2NZX - chains A and B; structure by X-ray diffraction, 1.90 A resolution.

Chain A (and B):
Name: Alpha1,3-fucosyltransferase
From: Helicobacter pylori
Notes: EC 2.4.1.152; fragment: C-termincal truncated domain; chain B of this document is another copy of the same molecule, construct and numbering; everything in this record applies to it too
UniProtKB: O30511 (O30511_HELPY); residue numbers follow UniProt; this construct covers 1-363
Sequence (371 residues; numbered 1 to 371; the number before each row is that of its first residue):
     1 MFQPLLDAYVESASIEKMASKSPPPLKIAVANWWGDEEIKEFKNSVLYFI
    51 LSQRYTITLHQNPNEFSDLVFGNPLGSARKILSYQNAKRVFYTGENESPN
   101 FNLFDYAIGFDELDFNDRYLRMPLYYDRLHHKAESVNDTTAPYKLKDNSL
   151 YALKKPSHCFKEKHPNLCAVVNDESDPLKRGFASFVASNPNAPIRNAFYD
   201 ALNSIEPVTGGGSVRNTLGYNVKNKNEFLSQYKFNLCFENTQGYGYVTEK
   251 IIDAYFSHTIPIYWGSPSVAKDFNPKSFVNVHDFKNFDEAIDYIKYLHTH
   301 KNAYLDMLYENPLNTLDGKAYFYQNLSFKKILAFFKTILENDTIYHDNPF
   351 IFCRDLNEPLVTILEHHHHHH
Disordered / not traced: 75-83, 350-371 (chain B: 75-84, 349-371)
Sequence notes: expression tag (364-371)
Swiss-Prot annotation at these positions:
  - region: Asp347 to Cys353 (Important for acceptor specificity)
  - binding site (substrate): Gly94, Val186 to Asn189, Arg195, Val222 to Lys225, Asn240, Tyr246 to Lys250
  - site: Glu95 (Important for catalytic activity)
  - mutagenesis: Glu95 (E95D: Loss of alpha-(1,3)-fucosyltransferase catalytic activity), Arg195 (R195A: Loss of alpha-(1,3)-fucosyltransferase catalytic activity ...), Asn240 (N240A: Loss of 90% alpha-(1,3)-fucosyltransferase catalytic activity with an 18-fold increase in affinity for LacNAc), Tyr246 (Y246A: Loss of 80% alpha-(1,3)-fucosyltransferase catalytic activity; Y246F: Loss of 95% alpha-(1,3)-fucosyltransferase catalytic activity), Glu249 (E249A/D/Q: Loss of alpha-(1,3)-fucosyltransferase catalytic activity), Lys250 (K250A: Loss of alpha-(1,3)-fucosyltransferase catalytic activity), Asp347 to Cys353 (Reduced alpha-(1,3)-fucosyltransferase activity characterized by a 6-fold decrease in affinity and 7-fold decrease in catalytic efficiency. Acquires alpha-(1,4)-fucosyltransferase activity), Phe350 (F350Y/A: No effect on alpha-(1,3)-fucosyltransferase activity), Phe352 (F352A: 75 percent reduction in alpha-(1,3)-fucosyltransferase activity; F352Y: No effect on alpha-(1,3)-fucosyltransferase activity)
Residues lining bound ligands: GDP (guanosine-5'-diphosphate): Arg128, Val186, Ala187, Ser188, Asn189, Arg195, Gly211, Gly212, Ser213, Asn221, Val222, Lys223, Asn224, Lys225, Asn240, Glu249, Lys250, Asp253
From the paper describing this entry:
  - binding site for GDP: Val186, Ser188, Asn189, Arg195, Val222, Lys223, Lys225, Asn240, Glu249, Lys250
  - conformationally variable residues (helix shift): Arg195
  - mutagenesis - E95A, E95D, R195A, E249A, E249D, E249Q, K250A: abolished catalytic activity
  - mutagenesis - R195K, N240A, Y246A, Y246F: decreased catalytic activity
  - mutagenesis - Y246A: decreased binding to GDP-fucose
  - mutagenesis - N240A (18-fold): decreased binding to LacNAc
  - mutagenesis - N240A: unchanged binding to GDP-fucose

Chain A / chain B interface:
Residue-residue contacts (17; chain A residue first):
  Glu97(A) - Asn102(B)
  Ser98(A) - Asn102(B)  hydrogen bond (backbone-side chain)
  Asn102(A) - Glu97(B)
  Asn102(A) - Ser98(B)  hydrogen bond (side chain-backbone)
  Asp111(A) - Phe115(B)
  Glu112(A) - Phe115(B)
  Glu112(A) - Asn116(B)
  Leu113(A) - Asp114(B)
  Leu113(A) - Phe115(B)  hydrophobic
  Asp114(A) - Leu113(B)
  Asp114(A) - Asp114(B)  hydrogen bond (backbone-backbone)
  Phe115(A) - Asp111(B)
  Phe115(A) - Glu112(B)
  Phe115(A) - Leu113(B)  hydrophobic
  Asn116(A) - Glu112(B)
  Tyr244(A) - Tyr345(B)  hydrophobic
  Tyr345(A) - Tyr244(B)  hydrophobic
Other interface residues (no listed pair), chain A (16 interface residues in all): Asn96, Phe101, Gln242, Thr343, Ile344
Other interface residues (no listed pair), chain B (16 interface residues in all): Asn96, Phe101, Gln242, Thr343, Asp347

In short:
The chain A/chain B interface involves 16 residues from each chain, with 3 hydrogen bonds. Polar contacts
include Ser98(A)-Asn102(B) and Asp114(A)-Asp114(B). The paper reports a binding site for GDP at Val186(A),
Ser188(A) and Asn189(A) among others; E95A, E95D and R195A of chain A, among others, abolish catalytic
activity; 11 substitutions were tested in all.
Chain A and chain B are both Alpha1,3-fucosyltransferase (Helicobacter pylori); the structure, Crystal
Structure of alpha1,3-Fucosyltransferase with GDP, was determined by X-ray diffraction (same publication as
2NZW and 2NZY).
